Entry 7XC7 (electron microscopy, 3.10 A resolution); this record covers chains J and A of the 4 polymer chains in the assembly.

== Chain J ==
Molecule: 46-nt RNA strand
Sequence (46 nucleotides; each row starts with the number of its first residue):
     1 CUCUAGUAACAGCCGUGGAGUCCGGGGCAGAAAAUUGGACGAUUAA
Disordered / not traced: 1-23, 43-46

== Chain A ==
Molecule: RAMP superfamily protein
From: Candidatus Scalindua brodae
Sequence (1722 residues; numbered 1 to 1722; the number before each row is that of its first residue):
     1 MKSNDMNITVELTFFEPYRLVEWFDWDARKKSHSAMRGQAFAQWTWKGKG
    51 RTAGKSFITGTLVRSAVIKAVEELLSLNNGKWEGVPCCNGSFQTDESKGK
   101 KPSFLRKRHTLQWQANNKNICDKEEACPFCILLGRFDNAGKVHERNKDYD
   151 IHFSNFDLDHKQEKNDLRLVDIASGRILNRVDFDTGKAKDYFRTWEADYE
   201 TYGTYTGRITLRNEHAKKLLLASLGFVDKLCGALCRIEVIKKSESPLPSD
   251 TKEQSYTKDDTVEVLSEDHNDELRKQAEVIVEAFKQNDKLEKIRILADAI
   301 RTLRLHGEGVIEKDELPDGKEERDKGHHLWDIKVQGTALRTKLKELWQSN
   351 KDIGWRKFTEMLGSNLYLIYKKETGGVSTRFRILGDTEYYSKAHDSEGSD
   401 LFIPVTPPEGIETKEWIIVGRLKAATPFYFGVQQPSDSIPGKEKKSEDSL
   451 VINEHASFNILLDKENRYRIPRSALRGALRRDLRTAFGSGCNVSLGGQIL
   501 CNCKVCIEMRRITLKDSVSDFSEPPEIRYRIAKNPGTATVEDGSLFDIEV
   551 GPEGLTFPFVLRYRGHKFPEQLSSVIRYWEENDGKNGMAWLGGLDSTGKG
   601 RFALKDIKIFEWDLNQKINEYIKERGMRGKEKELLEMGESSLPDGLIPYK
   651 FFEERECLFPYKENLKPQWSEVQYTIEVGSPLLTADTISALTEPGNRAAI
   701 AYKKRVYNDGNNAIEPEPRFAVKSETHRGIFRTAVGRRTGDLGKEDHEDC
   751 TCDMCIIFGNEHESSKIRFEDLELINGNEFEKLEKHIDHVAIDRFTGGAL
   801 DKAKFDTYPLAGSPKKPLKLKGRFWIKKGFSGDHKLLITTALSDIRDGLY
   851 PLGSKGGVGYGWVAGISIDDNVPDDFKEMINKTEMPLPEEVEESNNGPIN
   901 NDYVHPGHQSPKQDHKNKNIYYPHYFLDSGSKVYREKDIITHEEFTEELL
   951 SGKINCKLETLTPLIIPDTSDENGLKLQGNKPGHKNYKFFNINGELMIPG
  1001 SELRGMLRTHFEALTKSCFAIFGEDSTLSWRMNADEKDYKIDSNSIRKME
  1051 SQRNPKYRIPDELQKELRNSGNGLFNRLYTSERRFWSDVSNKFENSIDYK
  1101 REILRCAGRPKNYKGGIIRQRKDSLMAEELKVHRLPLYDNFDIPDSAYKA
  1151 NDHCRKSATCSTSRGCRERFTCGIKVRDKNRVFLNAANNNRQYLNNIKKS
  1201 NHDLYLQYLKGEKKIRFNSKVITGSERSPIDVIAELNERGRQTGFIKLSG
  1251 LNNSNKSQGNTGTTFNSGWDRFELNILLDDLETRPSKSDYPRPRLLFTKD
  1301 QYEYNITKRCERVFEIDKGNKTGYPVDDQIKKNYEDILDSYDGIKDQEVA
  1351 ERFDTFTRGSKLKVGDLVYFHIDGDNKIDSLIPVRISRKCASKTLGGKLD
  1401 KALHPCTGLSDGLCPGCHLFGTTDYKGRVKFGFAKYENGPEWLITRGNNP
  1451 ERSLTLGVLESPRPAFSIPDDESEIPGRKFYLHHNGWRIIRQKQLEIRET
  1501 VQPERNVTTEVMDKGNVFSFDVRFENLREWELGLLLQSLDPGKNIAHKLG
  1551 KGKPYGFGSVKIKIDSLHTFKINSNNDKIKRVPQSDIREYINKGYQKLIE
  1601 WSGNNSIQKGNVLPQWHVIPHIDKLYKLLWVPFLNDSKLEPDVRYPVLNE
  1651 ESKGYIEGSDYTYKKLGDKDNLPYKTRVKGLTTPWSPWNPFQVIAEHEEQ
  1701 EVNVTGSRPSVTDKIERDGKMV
Disordered / not traced: 1-5, 48-52, 160-164, 241-268, 375, 394-397, 446, 639-641, 881-896, 913-919, 1029-1392, 1446-1449, 1572-1578, 1602-1611, 1637-1662, 1678-1722
Metal / ion sites: Zn2+ site 1: Cys88, Cys121, Cys127, Cys130; Zn2+ site 2: Cys491, Cys501, Cys503; Zn2+ site 3: His747, Cys750, Cys752, Cys755; Zn2+ site 4: Cys1018, Cys1406, Cys1414, Cys1417

== Interface between chain J and chain A ==
Residue-residue contacts - 57 pairs, chain J then chain A:
  G24(J) with Glu1460(A), base contact; Arg1505(A), base contact
  G25(J) with Gln1502(A), base contact; Pro1503(A), base contact; Arg1505(A), sugar contact
  G26(J) with Lys985(A), hydrogen bond to the base; Leu1459(A), base contact
  G27(J) with Ala799(A), base contact
  C28(J) with Ala799(A), base contact; Leu800(A), hydrogen bond to the sugar; Asp801(A), phosphate contact; Lys802(A), phosphate contact; Ala803(A), sugar contact; Lys804(A), base contact
  A29(J) with Lys320(A), base contact; Glu322(A), base contact; Arg323(A), salt bridge to the phosphate; Asp801(A), phosphate contact; Lys802(A), phosphate contact; Lys804(A), sugar contact
  G30(J) with Arg323(A), salt bridge to the phosphate; His328(A), salt bridge to the phosphate; Ala698(A), base contact; Lys802(A), sugar contact; Ala803(A), base contact; Lys804(A), sugar contact; Phe805(A), base contact
  A31(J) with Lys292(A), salt bridge to the phosphate
  A34(J) with Glu291(A), phosphate contact; Val540(A), sugar contact; Glu541(A), hydrogen bond to the sugar; Asp542(A), sugar contact; Gly543(A), hydrogen bond to the sugar; Ser544(A), hydrogen bond to the sugar; Leu545(A), base contact
  U35(J) with Glu291(A), base contact; Arg294(A), hydrogen bond to the base; Gly543(A), phosphate contact; Leu545(A), hydrogen bond to the sugar
  U36(J) with Arg294(A), salt bridge to the phosphate; Tyr367(A), hydrogen bond to the phosphate; Lys371(A), salt bridge to the phosphate; Ser378(A), sugar contact; Asn453(A), sugar contact; Ser457(A), hydrogen bond to the base; Phe458(A), base contact; Gly543(A), base contact; Phe546(A), base contact
  G37(J) with Gly543(A), sugar contact
  G38(J) with Glu761(A), base contact
  A39(J) with Lys187(A), hydrogen bond to the sugar; Arg382(A), hydrogen bond to the base; Glu761(A), sugar contact; His762(A), sugar contact
  C40(J) with Glu748(A), base contact; Asp749(A), base contact; His762(A), hydrogen bond to the sugar
Other interface residues (no listed pair), chain J (17 interface residues in all): A32, A33
Other interface residues (no listed pair), chain A (48 interface residues in all): Ile295, Asp298, Ile531, Asn696, Glu763, Thr1423, Ser1461, Pro1462

== In short ==
The interface between chain J and chain A involves 17 residues on one side and 48 on the other, with 12
hydrogen bonds and 6 salt bridges. Among the polar pairs are G26(J)-Lys985(A), U35(J)-Arg294(A) and
U36(J)-Ser457(A).
Chain J is a 46-nt RNA strand and chain A is RAMP superfamily protein (Candidatus Scalindua brodae); the
structure, Cryo-EM structure of a bacterial protein complex, was determined by electron microscopy, deposited
together with 7X7A, 7X7R and 7X8A.
